Entry 8JPX (electron microscopy, 2.90 A resolution); this record covers chains B and H of the 8 polymer chains in the assembly.

[Chain B]
Molecule: Protein argonaute
Source organism: Pyrococcus furiosus (strain ATCC 43587 / DSM 3638 / JCM 8422 / Vc1)
Notes: EC 3.1.24.-
UniProt: Q8U3D2 (AGO_PYRFU); numbering as in UniProt (aligned over 1-770)
Chain sequence (770 residues; row label = number of the first residue in the row):
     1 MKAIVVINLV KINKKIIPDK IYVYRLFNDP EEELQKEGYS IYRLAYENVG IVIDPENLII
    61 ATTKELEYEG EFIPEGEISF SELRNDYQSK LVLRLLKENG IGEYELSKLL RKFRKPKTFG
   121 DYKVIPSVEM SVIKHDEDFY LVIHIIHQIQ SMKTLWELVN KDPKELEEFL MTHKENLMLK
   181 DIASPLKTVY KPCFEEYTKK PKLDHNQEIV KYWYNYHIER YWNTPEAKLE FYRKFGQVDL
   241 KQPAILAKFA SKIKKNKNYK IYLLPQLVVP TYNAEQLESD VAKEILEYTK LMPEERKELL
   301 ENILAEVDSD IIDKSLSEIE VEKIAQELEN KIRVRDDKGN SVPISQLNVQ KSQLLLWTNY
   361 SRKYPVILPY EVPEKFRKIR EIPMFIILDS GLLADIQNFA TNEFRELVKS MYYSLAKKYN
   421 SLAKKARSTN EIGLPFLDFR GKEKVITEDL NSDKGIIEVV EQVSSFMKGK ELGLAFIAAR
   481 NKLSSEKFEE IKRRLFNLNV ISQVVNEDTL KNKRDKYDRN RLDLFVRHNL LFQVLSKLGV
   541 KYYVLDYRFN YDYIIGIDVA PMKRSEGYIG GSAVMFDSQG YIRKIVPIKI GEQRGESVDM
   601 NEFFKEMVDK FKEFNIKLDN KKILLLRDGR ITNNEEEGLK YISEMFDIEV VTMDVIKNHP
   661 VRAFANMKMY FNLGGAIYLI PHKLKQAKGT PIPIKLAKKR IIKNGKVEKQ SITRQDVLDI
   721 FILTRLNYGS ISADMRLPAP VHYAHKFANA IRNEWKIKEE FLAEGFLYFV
Differences from the reference sequence: conflict Ile-4 (Lys in Q8U3D2)
Metal / ion sites: Mg2+ site 1: Asp-558, Asp-628 (shared with 1 residue of chain U); Mg2+ site 2: Asp-558 (shared with 1 residue of chain U)
Curated features (UniProtKB/Swiss-Prot):
  - active site: Asp-558, Glu-596, Asp-628, His-745
  - binding site (Mn(2+)): Asp-558, Asp-628, His-745, Val-770
  - mutagenesis: Asp-558 (D558A: No target DNA cleavage), Glu-592 (E592A: Wild-type target DNA cleavage), Glu-596 (E596A: Impaired target DNA cleavage), Asp-628 (D628A: No target DNA cleavage), His-745 (H745A: Impaired target DNA cleavage)

[Chain H]
Molecule: Guide DNA
Sequence (17 nucleotides; row label = number of the first residue in the row):
     1 TGAGGTAGTA GGTTGTA
Metal / ion sites: Mg2+: DT1, DA3

[Chain B / chain H interface]
Contacting residue pairs - 76 pairs, chain B then chain H:
  Tyr-42(B) / DG15(H)  hydrogen bond to the base
  Asp-54(B) / DT16(H)  sugar contact
  Pro-55(B) / DG15(H)  sugar contact
  Pro-55(B) / DT16(H)  base contact
  Glu-56(B) / DT16(H)  hydrogen bond to the base
  Arg-84(B) / DT16(H)  salt bridge to the phosphate
  Tyr-87(B) / DT16(H)  sugar contact
  Ile-146(B) / DG8(H)  phosphate contact
  His-147(B) / DG8(H)  hydrogen bond to the phosphate
  Gln-148(B) / DT9(H)  phosphate contact
  Ile-149(B) / DG8(H)  phosphate contact
  Ile-149(B) / DT9(H)  hydrogen bond to the phosphate
  Met-178(B) / DA10(H)  sugar contact
  Lys-180(B) / DA10(H)  salt bridge to the phosphate
  Val-189(B) / DA10(H)  phosphate contact
  Val-189(B) / DG11(H)  phosphate contact
  Ser-251(B) / DG11(H)  phosphate contact
  Ser-251(B) / DG12(H)  phosphate contact
  Lys-252(B) / DG12(H)  hydrogen bond to the phosphate
  Ile-253(B) / DG12(H)  phosphate contact
  Thr-271(B) / DT9(H)  phosphate contact
  Tyr-272(B) / DT9(H)  sugar contact
  Thr-289(B) / DA7(H)  phosphate contact
  Thr-289(B) / DG8(H)  phosphate contact
  Lys-290(B) / DT6(H)  hydrogen bond to the base
  Lys-290(B) / DA7(H)  phosphate contact
  Leu-291(B) / DA7(H)  phosphate contact
  Arg-296(B) / DA7(H)  salt bridge to the phosphate
  Leu-483(B) / DT1(H)  base contact
  Phe-488(B) / DT1(H)  stacking on the base
  Lys-492(B) / DT1(H)  salt bridge to the phosphate
  Gln-503(B) / DT1(H)  phosphate contact
  Val-504(B) / DT1(H)  sugar contact
  Val-504(B) / DG2(H)  phosphate contact
  Val-505(B) / DG2(H)  phosphate contact
  Asn-506(B) / DG2(H)  hydrogen bond to the phosphate
  Thr-509(B) / DG2(H)  phosphate contact
  Lys-513(B) / DG2(H)  hydrogen bond to the base
  Val-526(B) / DG2(H)  base contact
  Asn-529(B) / DG2(H)  hydrogen bond to the base
  Asn-529(B) / DA3(H)  sugar contact
  Gln-533(B) / DT1(H)  phosphate contact
  Gln-533(B) / DG2(H)  phosphate contact
  Gln-533(B) / DA3(H)  hydrogen bond to the phosphate
  Lys-537(B) / DT1(H)  salt bridge to the phosphate
  Tyr-568(B) / DG12(H)  phosphate contact
  Tyr-568(B) / DT13(H)  sugar contact
  Gly-595(B) / DT14(H)  phosphate contact
  Glu-596(B) / DT13(H)  phosphate contact
  Glu-596(B) / DT14(H)  phosphate contact
  Arg-630(B) / DT14(H)  hydrogen bond to the phosphate
  Arg-630(B) / DG15(H)  salt bridge to the phosphate
  Thr-632(B) / DG15(H)  phosphate contact
  Asn-633(B) / DG15(H)  hydrogen bond to the phosphate
  Asn-633(B) / DT16(H)  hydrogen bond to the phosphate
  His-682(B) / DG5(H)  hydrogen bond to the phosphate
  His-682(B) / DT6(H)  salt bridge to the phosphate
  Leu-684(B) / DT6(H)  sugar contact
  Gln-686(B) / DG4(H)  base contact
  Gln-686(B) / DG5(H)  base contact
  Gly-689(B) / DT6(H)  phosphate contact
  Gly-689(B) / DA7(H)  phosphate contact
  Thr-690(B) / DT6(H)  sugar contact
  Thr-690(B) / DA7(H)  hydrogen bond to the phosphate
  Pro-691(B) / DT6(H)  phosphate contact
  Ile-692(B) / DT6(H)  hydrogen bond to the phosphate
  Asn-727(B) / DG4(H)  hydrogen bond to the phosphate
  Gly-729(B) / DA3(H)  sugar contact
  Ser-730(B) / DA3(H)  sugar contact
  Asp-734(B) / DG5(H)  sugar contact
  Met-735(B) / DG4(H)  phosphate contact
  Met-735(B) / DG5(H)  phosphate contact
  Arg-736(B) / DG5(H)  hydrogen bond to the phosphate
  Arg-736(B) / DT6(H)  salt bridge to the phosphate
  His-742(B) / DG4(H)  salt bridge to the phosphate
  Lys-746(B) / DG4(H)  salt bridge to the phosphate
Also at the interface, not in a pair above, chain B (65 interface residues in all): Ile-53, Ala-250, Leu-286, Asn-481, Ser-485, Ser-502, Leu-530, Ser-597, Val-770
Also at the interface, not in a pair above, chain H (17 interface residues in all): DA17

[In short]
The interface between chain B and chain H involves 65 residues on one side and 17 on the other; the contacts
include 18 hydrogen bonds, 10 salt bridges and 1 aromatic stacking contact. Among the polar pairs are
Tyr-42(B)/DG15(H), Glu-56(B)/DT16(H) and Lys-290(B)/DT6(H).
Here chain B is Protein argonaute (Pyrococcus furiosus (strain ATCC 43587 / DSM 3638 / JCM 8422 / Vc1)) and
chain H is Guide DNA. Entry 8JPX (Cryo-EM structure of PfAgo-guide DNA-target DNA complex) was determined by
electron microscopy (same publication as 8WD8).
